4UR7 - chains A and B of the 4 polymer chains in the assembly; structure by X-ray diffraction, 1.50 A resolution.

[Chain A (and B)]
Name: Keto-deoxy-D-galactarate dehydratase
Organism: Agrobacterium tumefaciens
Notes: EC 4.2.1.-; chain B of this document is another copy of the same molecule, construct and numbering; everything in this record applies to it too
UniProtKB: Q8UB77 (KDGD_AGRT5); aligned to UniProt positions 1-303 over residues 1-303 (the alignment contains insertions or deletions, so no single offset holds)
Sequence (312 residues; numbered 1 to 311; the number before each row is that of its first residue):
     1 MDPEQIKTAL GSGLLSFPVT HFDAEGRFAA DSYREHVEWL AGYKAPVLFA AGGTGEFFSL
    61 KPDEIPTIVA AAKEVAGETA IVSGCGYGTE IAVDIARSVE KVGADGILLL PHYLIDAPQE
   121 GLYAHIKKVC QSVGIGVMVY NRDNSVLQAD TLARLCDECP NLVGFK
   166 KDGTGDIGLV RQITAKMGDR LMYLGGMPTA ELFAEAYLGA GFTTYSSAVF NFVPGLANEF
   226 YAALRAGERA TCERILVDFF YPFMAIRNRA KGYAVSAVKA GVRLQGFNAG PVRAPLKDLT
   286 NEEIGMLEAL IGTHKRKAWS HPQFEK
Disordered / not traced: 304-311 (chain B: 311)
Differences from the reference sequence: cloning artifact (2); microheterogeneity Lys166 (Lys in Q8UB77); expression tag (304-311)
Modified positions: Lys166 ((2S)-2-amino-6-[(1-hydroxy-1-oxo-propan-2-ylidene)amino]hexanoic acid; KPI)

[Chain A / chain B interface]
Contacting residue pairs (67; chain A residue first):
  Phe57(A) with Tyr113(B), hydrophobic
  Phe58(A) with Tyr113(B), hydrophobic; Ile115(B), hydrophobic
  Leu60(A) with Ile91(B)
  Lys61(A) with Glu90(B); Asp94(B), salt bridge
  Pro62(A) with Ile91(B)
  Tyr87(A) with Tyr87(B), hydrophobic; Ile91(B); Tyr113(B), hydrophobic
  Thr89(A) with Ala279(B), hydrogen bond (side chain-backbone)
  Glu90(A) with Ser59(B); Lys61(B); Arg278(B)
  Ile91(A) with Pro62(B); Tyr87(B)
  Asp94(A) with Lys61(B), salt bridge
  Leu110(A) with Tyr113(B); Leu114(B), hydrophobic
  Pro111(A) with Tyr113(B), hydrogen bond (backbone-side chain); Leu114(B), hydrophobic
  His112(A) with Tyr113(B); Pro280(B)
  Tyr113(A) with Phe57(B), hydrophobic; Phe58(B), hydrophobic; Gly86(B); Tyr87(B), hydrophobic; Leu110(B); Pro111(B), hydrogen bond (side chain-backbone); His112(B); Tyr113(B), hydrophobic
  Leu114(A) with Leu110(B), hydrophobic; Pro111(B), hydrophobic; Arg142(B); Asp143(B)
  Ile115(A) with Phe58(B), hydrophobic; Leu281(B), hydrophobic
  Ala117(A) with Lys256(B); Pro280(B)
  Pro118(A) with Lys256(B); Pro280(B); Lys282(B)
  Glu120(A) with Lys282(B)
  Gly121(A) with Ala279(B); Pro280(B)
  Leu122(A) with Pro280(B)
  Ala124(A) with Ala279(B), hydrophobic
  His125(A) with Ala279(B)
  Arg142(A) with Leu114(B)
  Asp143(A) with Leu114(B)
  Lys256(A) with Ala117(B); Pro118(B)
  Gly257(A) with Asp116(B)
  Arg278(A) with Glu90(B)
  Ala279(A) with Thr89(B), hydrogen bond (backbone-side chain); Gly121(B); Ala124(B), hydrophobic; His125(B)
  Pro280(A) with His112(B); Ala117(B); Pro118(B); Gly121(B); Leu122(B); His125(B)
  Leu281(A) with Ile115(B), hydrophobic
  Lys282(A) with Pro118(B); Glu120(B), salt bridge
Other interface residues (no listed pair), chain A (36 interface residues in all): Ser59, Gly86, Gly88, Asp116
Other interface residues (no listed pair), chain B (36 interface residues in all): Leu60, Gly88, Gly257

[In short]
The chain A/chain B interface involves 36 residues from each chain, with 4 hydrogen bonds and 3 salt bridges.
Polar pairs include Lys61(A)-Asp94(B), Lys282(A)-Glu120(B) and Thr89(A)-Ala279(B).
Chain A and chain B are both Keto-deoxy-D-galactarate dehydratase (Agrobacterium tumefaciens); the structure,
Crystal structure of keto-deoxy-D-galactarate dehydratase complexed with pyruvate, was determined by X-ray
diffraction together with 5HWJ, 5HWM, 5HWN and 4UR8 from the same study.
